PDB entry 6N8R | X-ray diffraction, 1.91 A resolution | chain A

== Chain A ==
Name: Lethal(2) giant larvae protein homolog 2
Organism: Homo sapiens
UniProtKB: Q6P1M3 (L2GL2_HUMAN); residues 13-978 here = UniProt positions 13-978
Sequence (979 residues; row label = number of the first residue in the row):
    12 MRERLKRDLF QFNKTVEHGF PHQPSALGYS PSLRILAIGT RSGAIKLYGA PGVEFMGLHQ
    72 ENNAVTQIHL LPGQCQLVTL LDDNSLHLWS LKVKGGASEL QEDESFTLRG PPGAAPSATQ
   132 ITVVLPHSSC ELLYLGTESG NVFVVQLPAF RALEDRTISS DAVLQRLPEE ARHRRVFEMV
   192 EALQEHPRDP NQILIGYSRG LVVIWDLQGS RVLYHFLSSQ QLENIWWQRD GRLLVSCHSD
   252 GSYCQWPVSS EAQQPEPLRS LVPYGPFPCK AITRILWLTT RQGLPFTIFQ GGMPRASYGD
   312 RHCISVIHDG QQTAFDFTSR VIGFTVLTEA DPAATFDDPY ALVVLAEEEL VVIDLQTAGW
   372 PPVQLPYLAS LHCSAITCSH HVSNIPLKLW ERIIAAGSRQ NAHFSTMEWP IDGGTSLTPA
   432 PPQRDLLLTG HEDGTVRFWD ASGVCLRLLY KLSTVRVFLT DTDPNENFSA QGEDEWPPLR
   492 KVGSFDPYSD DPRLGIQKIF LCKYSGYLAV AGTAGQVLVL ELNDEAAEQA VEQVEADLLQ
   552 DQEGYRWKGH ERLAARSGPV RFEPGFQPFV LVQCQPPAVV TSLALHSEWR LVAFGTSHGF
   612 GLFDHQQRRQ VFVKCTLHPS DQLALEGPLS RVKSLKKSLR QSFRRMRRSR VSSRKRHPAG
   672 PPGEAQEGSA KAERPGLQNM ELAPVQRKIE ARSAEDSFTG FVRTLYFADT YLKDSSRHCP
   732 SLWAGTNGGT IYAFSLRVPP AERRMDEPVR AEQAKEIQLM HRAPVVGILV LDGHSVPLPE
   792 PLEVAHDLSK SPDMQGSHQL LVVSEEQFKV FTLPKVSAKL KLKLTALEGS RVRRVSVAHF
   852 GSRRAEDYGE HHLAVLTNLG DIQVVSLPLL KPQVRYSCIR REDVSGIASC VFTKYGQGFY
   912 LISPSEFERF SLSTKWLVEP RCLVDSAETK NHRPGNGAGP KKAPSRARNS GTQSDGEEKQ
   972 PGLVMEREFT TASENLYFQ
Not modelled in the structure: 261-263, 472-485, 631-708, 938-990
Construct notes: initiating methionine (12); expression tag (979-990)
What the authors report for this chain:
  - post-translational modification sites: Ser641, Ser645, Ser649, Ser653, Ser660, Ser663, Ser680
  - conformationally variable residues (order/disorder transition): Glu14 to Leu20, Glu554 to Gly555

== Summary ==
The paper reports modification sites Ser641, Ser645 and Ser649 among others; conformational variability at
Glu14 and Glu554.
Chain A is Lethal(2) giant larvae protein homolog 2 (Homo sapiens); the structure, Crystal structure of the
human cell polarity protein Lethal Giant Larvae 2 (Lgl2). aPKC phosphorylated, crystal ..., was determined by
X-ray diffraction (same publication as 6N8P, 6N8Q and 6N8S).
